3TWR - chains A and E; structure by X-ray diffraction, 1.55 A resolution.

[Chain A]
Protein: Tankyrase-2
Organism: Homo sapiens
Notes: EC 2.4.2.30
Reference sequence: Q9H2K2 (TNKS2_HUMAN); numbering as in UniProt (aligned over 488-649)
Amino-acid sequence (165 residues; row label = number of the first residue in the row):
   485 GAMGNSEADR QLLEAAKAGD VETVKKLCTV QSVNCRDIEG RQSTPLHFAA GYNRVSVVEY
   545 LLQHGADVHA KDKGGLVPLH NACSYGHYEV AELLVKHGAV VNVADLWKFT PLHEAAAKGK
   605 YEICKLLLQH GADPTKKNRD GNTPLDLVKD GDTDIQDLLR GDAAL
Disordered / not traced: 485-489, 647-649
Sequence notes: expression tag (485-487)
Small-molecule neighbours: PE8 (3,6,9,12,15,18,21-heptaoxatricosane-1,23-diol): Tyr-569, Gly-570, His-571, Lys-602, Gly-603, Lys-604
UniProt features mapped onto this chain:
  - region: Leu-545 to His-553 (HIF1AN-binding)
  - modified residue: Asn-518 (3S: -3-hydroxyasparagine), His-553 (3S: -3-hydroxyhistidine), Asn-586 (3S: -3-hydroxyasparagine)
  - mutagenesis: His-553 (H553D: Enhanced hydroxylation by HIF1AN; H553N: Enhanced hydroxylation by HIF1AN)
Reported in the primary citation:
  - mutagenesis - K604A: unchanged binding to SH3 domain-binding protein 2 (chain E)
  - mutagenesis - K604A: decreased binding to AXIN1 peptide

[Chain E]
Protein: SH3 domain-binding protein 2
Reference sequence: P78314 (3BP2_HUMAN); residues 1-16 here correspond to UniProt positions 410-425 (UniProt number = residue number + 409)
Amino-acid sequence (16 residues; row label = number of the first residue in the row):
     1 LPHLQRSPPD GQSFRS
Disordered / not traced: 1-3
Modified positions: Ser-16 (aminoserine; SET)
UniProt features mapped onto this chain:
  - modified residue: Ser-7 (Phosphoserine)
Reported in the primary citation:
  - disease-associated variants - R6P, R6Q, P9H, P9L, P9R, D10N, G11E, G11R: abolished binding to Tankyrase-2 (chain A)

[Interface between chain A and chain E]
Contacting residue pairs (32; chain A residue first):
  Arg-525(A) / Ser-7(E)
  Arg-525(A) / Pro-8(E)
  Arg-525(A) / Asp-10(E)
  Ser-527(A) / Asp-10(E)  hydrogen bond
  Phe-532(A) / Asp-10(E)
  Gly-535(A) / Asp-10(E)
  Gly-535(A) / Gly-11(E)
  Gly-535(A) / Gln-12(E)  hydrogen bond (backbone-backbone)
  Tyr-536(A) / Gly-11(E)
  Tyr-536(A) / Gln-12(E)
  Asn-537(A) / Arg-15(E)
  Arg-538(A) / Arg-15(E)
  Leu-560(A) / Arg-6(E)
  Leu-560(A) / Pro-9(E)  hydrophobic
  Asn-565(A) / Pro-9(E)
  Asn-565(A) / Asp-10(E)  hydrogen bond (side chain-backbone)
  Ser-568(A) / Pro-9(E)
  Tyr-569(A) / Pro-8(E)
  Tyr-569(A) / Pro-9(E)  hydrogen bond (side chain-backbone)
  Tyr-569(A) / Asp-10(E)
  Tyr-569(A) / Gly-11(E)
  Tyr-569(A) / Gln-12(E)
  Tyr-569(A) / Ser-13(E)  hydrogen bond (backbone-side chain)
  His-571(A) / Gln-12(E)  hydrogen bond (side chain-backbone)
  His-571(A) / Ser-13(E)
  Asp-589(A) / Arg-6(E)  salt bridge
  Trp-591(A) / Leu-4(E)
  Trp-591(A) / Gln-5(E)
  Trp-591(A) / Arg-6(E)
  Phe-593(A) / Arg-6(E)
  Glu-598(A) / Arg-6(E)  salt bridge
  Lys-604(A) / Ser-13(E)
Other interface residues (no listed pair), chain A (18 interface residues in all): His-531
From the paper, about this interface:
  - residue pairs: Asp-521(A)/Asp-10(E), Arg-525(A)/Ser-7(E) (hydrogen bond), Arg-525(A)/Pro-8(E) (hydrogen bond), Ser-527(A)/Asp-10(E) (hydrogen bond), Gly-535(A)/Gln-12(E) (backbone contact), Tyr-536(A)/Gly-11(E), Tyr-536(A)/Asp-10(E) (water-mediated contact), Asp-556(A)/Asp-10(E) (water-mediated contact), Leu-560(A)/Pro-9(E) (hydrophobic contact), Asn-565(A)/Pro-9(E) (hydrophobic contact), Asn-565(A)/Asp-10(E) (hydrogen bond), Tyr-569(A)/Gly-11(E), Tyr-569(A)/Pro-9(E) (hydrogen bond), His-571(A)/Gln-12(E) (hydrogen bond), Asp-589(A)/Arg-6(E) (salt bridge), Trp-591(A)/Arg-6(E) (hydrophobic contact), Phe-593(A)/Arg-6(E) (cation-pi contact), Glu-598(A)/Arg-6(E) (salt bridge), Lys-604(A)/Ser-13(E)
  - hot spots on chain A (mutagenesis) - R525A, R525D, S527A, L560W, Y569A, D589T, W591A, W591A/F593A/E598A, F593A, E598A: abolished binding to SH3 domain-binding protein 2 (chain E)
  - hot spots on chain A (mutagenesis) - Y536A (17.7 + 3.5 uM), N565A (30.2 + 8.9 uM): decreased binding to SH3 domain-binding protein 2 (chain E)
  - hot spots on chain E (mutagenesis) - R6A, G11A: abolished binding to Tankyrase-2 (chain A)
  - hot spots on chain E (mutagenesis) - S7A (5.7 + 0.8 uM), P8A (7.3 = 1.1 uM), P9A (8.8 + 1.5 uM), D10A (70.0 = 39.5 uM): decreased binding to Tankyrase-2 (chain A)

[Overview]
Chain A and chain E form an interface of 18 and 11 residues respectively, with 6 hydrogen bonds and 2 salt
bridges. Among the polar pairs are Asp-589(A)/Arg-6(E), Glu-598(A)/Arg-6(E) and Ser-527(A)/Asp-10(E). The
authors report contacts between Asp-521(A) and Asp-10(E), Tyr-536(A) and Gly-11(E) and Tyr-569(A) and
Gly-11(E) among others; hydrogen bonds between Arg-525(A) and Ser-7(E), Arg-525(A) and Pro-8(E) and Ser-527(A)
and Asp-10(E) among others; a backbone contact between Gly-535(A) and Gln-12(E). The paper reports that R6P,
R6Q and P9H of chain E, among others, abolish binding to Tankyrase-2 (chain A); R525A, R525D and S527A of
chain A, among others, abolish binding to SH3 domain-binding protein 2 (chain E); 27 substitutions were tested
in all.
Here chain A is Tankyrase-2 (Homo sapiens) and chain E is SH3 domain-binding protein 2. Entry 3TWR (Crystal
structure of ARC4 from human Tankyrase 2 in complex with peptide from human 3BP2) was determined by X-ray
diffraction (same publication as 3TWS, 3TWT, 3TWU, 3TWV, 3TWW and 3TWX).
